PDB entry 9JFY | electron microscopy, 3.21 A resolution | chains A and S of the 6 polymer chains in the assembly

[Chain A]
Protein: Guanine nucleotide-binding protein G(i) subunit alpha-1
From: Homo sapiens
UniProt: P63096 (GNAI1_HUMAN); numbering as in UniProt (aligned over 1-354)
Chain sequence (354 residues; each row starts with the number of its first residue):
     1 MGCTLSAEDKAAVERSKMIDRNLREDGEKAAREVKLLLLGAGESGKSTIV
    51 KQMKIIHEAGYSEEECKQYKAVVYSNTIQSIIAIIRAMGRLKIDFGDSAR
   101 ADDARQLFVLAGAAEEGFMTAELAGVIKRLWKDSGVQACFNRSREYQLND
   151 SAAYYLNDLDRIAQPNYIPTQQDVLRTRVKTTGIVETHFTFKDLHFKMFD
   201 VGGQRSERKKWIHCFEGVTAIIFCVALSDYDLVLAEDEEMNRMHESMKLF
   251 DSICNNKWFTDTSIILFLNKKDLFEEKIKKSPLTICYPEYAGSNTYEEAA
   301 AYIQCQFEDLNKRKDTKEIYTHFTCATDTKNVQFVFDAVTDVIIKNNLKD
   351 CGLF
Unresolved in the structure: 1-2, 41-181, 235-240
Curated features (UniProtKB/Swiss-Prot):
  - region: Lys-35 to Thr-48 (G1 motif), Asp-173 to Thr-181 (G2 motif), Phe-196 to Arg-205 (G3 motif), Ile-265 to Asp-272 (G4 motif), Thr-324 to Thr-329 (G5 motif)
  - binding site (GTP): Glu-43 to Thr-48, Ser-151, Leu-175 to Thr-181, Asp-200 to Gln-204, Asn-269 to Asp-272, Ala-326
  - binding site (Mg(2+)): Ser-47, Thr-181
  - modified residue: Arg-178 (ADP-ribosylarginine), Gln-204 (Deamidated glutamine), Cys-351 (ADP-ribosylcysteine)
  - lipidation: Gly-2 (N-myristoyl glycine), Cys-3 (S-palmitoyl cysteine)

[Chain S]
Protein: single-chain antibody Fv fragment (scFv16)
From: Mus musculus
Notes: antibody fragment or engineered binder
Chain sequence (259 residues; numbered 1 to 259; the number before each row is that of its first residue):
     1 DVQLVESGGGLVQPGGSRKLSCSASGFAFSSFGMHWVRQAPEKGLEWVAY
    51 ISSGSGTIYYADTVKGRFTISRDDPKNTLFLQMTSLRSEDTAMYYCVRSI
   101 YYYGSSPFDFWGQGTTLTVSSGGGGSGGGGSGGGGSDIVMTQATSSVPVT
   151 PGESVSISCRSSKSLLHSNGNTYLYWFLQRPGQSPQLLIYRMSNLASGVP
   201 DRFSGSGSGTAFTLTISRLEAEDVGVYYCMQHLEYPLTFGAGTKLELKAA
   251 AHHHHHHHH
Unresolved in the structure: 121-136, 247-259
Cystine bridges: Cys-22/Cys-96, Cys-159/Cys-229

[How chain A and chain S interact]
Residue-residue contacts - 20 pairs, chain A then chain S:
  Leu-5(A) / His-167(S)
  Ser-6(A) / His-167(S)
  Ser-6(A) / Asn-169(S)  hydrogen bond
  Ser-6(A) / Tyr-173(S)  hydrogen bond
  Ala-7(A) / Tyr-235(S)  hydrophobic
  Glu-8(A) / Tyr-101(S)
  Glu-8(A) / Tyr-173(S)
  Glu-8(A) / Tyr-175(S)  hydrogen bond
  Glu-8(A) / Arg-191(S)  salt bridge
  Glu-8(A) / His-232(S)  salt bridge
  Asp-9(A) / Asn-169(S)
  Ala-11(A) / Tyr-101(S)  hydrophobic
  Ala-12(A) / Tyr-101(S)
  Glu-14(A) / Ser-52(S)  hydrogen bond
  Glu-14(A) / Ser-53(S)
  Glu-14(A) / Gly-56(S)
  Glu-14(A) / Thr-57(S)
  Arg-15(A) / Tyr-101(S)
  Arg-15(A) / Tyr-102(S)
  Met-18(A) / Ser-53(S)
Also at the interface, not in a pair above, chain A (11 interface residues in all): Thr-4
Also at the interface, not in a pair above, chain S (16 interface residues in all): Ile-100, Pro-107, Leu-233

[Summary]
11 residues of chain A and 16 residues of chain S are in contact, with 4 hydrogen bonds and 2 salt bridges.
Among the polar pairs are Glu-8(A)/Arg-191(S), Glu-8(A)/His-232(S) and Ser-6(A)/Asn-169(S).
Chain A is Guanine nucleotide-binding protein G(i) subunit alpha-1 (Homo sapiens) and chain S is single-chain
antibody Fv fragment (scFv16) (Mus musculus); the structure, Cryo-EM structure of Neuropeptide FF receptor 2
in complex with hNPSF and Gi, was determined by electron microscopy.
